Entry 1XZ7 (X-ray diffraction, 1.90 A resolution); this record covers chains A and B of the 4 polymer chains in the assembly.

Chain A:
Molecule: Hemoglobin alpha chain
Organism: Homo sapiens
UniProt: P69905 (HBA_HUMAN); numbering as in UniProt (aligned over 1-141)
Chain sequence (141 residues; each row starts with the number of its first residue):
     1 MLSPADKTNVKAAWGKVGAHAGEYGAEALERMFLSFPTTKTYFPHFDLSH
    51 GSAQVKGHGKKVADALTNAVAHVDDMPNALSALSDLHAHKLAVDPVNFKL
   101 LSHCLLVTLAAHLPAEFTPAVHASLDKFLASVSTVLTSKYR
Sequence notes: engineered mutation Met-1 (Val in P69905), Ala-92 (Arg in P69905)
Bound ions: heme Fe near His-87 (its only coordinating residue here)
Residues lining bound ligands: heme (HEM): Met-32, Thr-39, Tyr-42, Phe-43, His-45, Phe-46, His-58, Lys-61, Val-62, Ala-65, Leu-66, Leu-83, Leu-86, His-87, Leu-91, Val-93, Asn-97, Phe-98, Leu-101, Leu-105, Val-132, Leu-136
Swiss-Prot annotation at these positions:
  - site: Lys-61 (Not glycated)
  - natural variant: Asp-6 (A6D: In J-Toronto; this construct carries the variant), Ala-13 (A13D: In J-Paris 1/J-Aljezur), Glu-27 (A27E: In Shenyang; this construct carries the variant), Lys-61 (K61N: In Zambia; deletion: In Clinic), Asp-64 (A64D: In Pontoise; this construct carries the variant), Asp-75 (D75A: In Lille; D75G: In Chapel Hill; D75N: In G-Pest), Ala-111 (A111D: In Petah Tikva)

Chain B:
Molecule: Hemoglobin beta chain
Organism: Homo sapiens
UniProt: P68871 (HBB_HUMAN); numbering as in UniProt (aligned over 1-146)
Chain sequence (146 residues; each row starts with the number of its first residue):
     1 VHLTPEEKSAVTALWGKVNVDEVGGEALGRLLVVYPWTQRFFESFGDLST
    51 PDAVMGNPKVKAHGKKVLGAFSDGLAHLDNLKGTFATLSELHCDKLHVDP
   101 ENFRLLGNVLVCVLAHHFGKEFTPPVQAAYQKVVAGVANALAHKYH
Bound ions: heme Fe near His-92 (its only coordinating residue here)
Residues lining bound ligands: heme (HEM): Leu-31, Thr-38, Phe-41, Phe-42, Phe-45, His-63, Lys-66, Val-67, Ala-70, Phe-71, Phe-85, Leu-88, Leu-91, His-92, Leu-96, Val-98, Asn-102, Phe-103, Leu-106, Val-137, Leu-141
Swiss-Prot annotation at these positions:
  - natural variant: Leu-3 (H3L: In Graz; this construct carries the variant), Glu-7 (E7A: In G-Makassar; E7K: In Hb C; E7Q: In Machida; E7V: In SKCA), Lys-8 (E8K: In G-Siriraj; this construct carries the variant), Val-11 (A11V: In Iraq-Halabja; this construct carries the variant), Gly-16 (W16G: In Randwick; this construct carries the variant), Val-23 (E23V: In D-Granada; this construct carries the variant), Gly-24 (V24G: In Miyashiro; this construct carries the variant), Gly-25 (G25D: In Moscva; G25R: In Riverdale-Bronx; G25V: In Savannah), Leu-32 (L32P: In Yokohama), Val-33 (L33V: In Muscat; this construct carries the variant), Arg-40 (Q40R: In Tianshui; this construct carries the variant), Phe-42 (F42Y: In Mequon; deletion: In Bruxelles), 11 further natural variant entries in UniProt

Interface between chain A and chain B:
Contacting residue pairs (34; chain A residue first):
  Arg-31(A) / Phe-122(B)  hydrogen bond (side chain-backbone)
  Arg-31(A) / Thr-123(B)
  Arg-31(A) / Pro-124(B)
  Arg-31(A) / Gln-127(B)  hydrogen bond
  Leu-34(A) / Pro-124(B)  hydrophobic
  Leu-34(A) / Pro-125(B)
  Leu-34(A) / Ala-128(B)
  Ser-35(A) / Gln-127(B)
  Ser-35(A) / Ala-128(B)
  Ser-35(A) / Gln-131(B)
  Phe-36(A) / Gln-131(B)
  His-103(A) / Asn-108(B)
  His-103(A) / Gln-131(B)  hydrogen bond
  Val-107(A) / Val-111(B)  hydrophobic
  Val-107(A) / Ala-115(B)
  Val-107(A) / Gln-127(B)
  Ala-110(A) / Cys-112(B)
  Ala-110(A) / Ala-115(B)
  Ala-110(A) / His-116(B)
  Ala-111(A) / Ala-115(B)
  Ala-111(A) / Gly-119(B)
  Pro-114(A) / His-116(B)  hydrogen bond (backbone-side chain)
  Phe-117(A) / Arg-30(B)  hydrogen bond (backbone-side chain)
  Phe-117(A) / His-116(B)
  Thr-118(A) / Arg-30(B)  hydrogen bond (backbone-side chain)
  Pro-119(A) / Arg-30(B)
  Pro-119(A) / Val-33(B)
  Pro-119(A) / Met-55(B)  hydrophobic
  His-122(A) / Arg-30(B)  hydrogen bond
  His-122(A) / Val-34(B)
  His-122(A) / Cys-112(B)
  Ala-123(A) / Val-34(B)
  Asp-126(A) / Val-34(B)
  Asp-126(A) / Tyr-35(B)
Other interface residues (no listed pair), chain A (20 interface residues in all): Glu-30, Cys-104, Leu-106, Leu-113, Ala-120
Other interface residues (no listed pair), chain B (21 interface residues in all): Glu-26, Pro-51, Lys-120

In short:
The interface between chain A and chain B involves 20 residues on one side and 21 on the other, with 7
hydrogen bonds. Among the polar pairs are Arg-31(A)/Phe-122(B), Arg-31(A)/Gln-127(B) and
His-103(A)/Gln-131(B). Bound to chain A: heme. Ligands of chain B: heme.
Here chain A is Hemoglobin alpha chain and chain B is Hemoglobin beta chain, both from Homo sapiens. Entry
1XZ7 (T-to-THigh Quaternary Transitions in Human Hemoglobin: alphaR92A deoxy low-salt) was determined by X-ray
diffraction, deposited together with 1XXT, 1XY0, 1XZ5, 1XZU, 1XZV, 1Y09 and 45 further entries.
